3SLJ - chain A; structure by X-ray diffraction, 2.48 A resolution.

Chain A:
Molecule: Serine protease espP
Organism: Escherichia coli
Notes: fragment: Autotransporter protein espP translocator
Reference sequence: Q7BSW5 (ESPP_ECO57); residues 999-1300 here = UniProt positions 999-1300
Chain sequence (313 residues; numbered 988 to 1300; the number before each row is that of its first residue):
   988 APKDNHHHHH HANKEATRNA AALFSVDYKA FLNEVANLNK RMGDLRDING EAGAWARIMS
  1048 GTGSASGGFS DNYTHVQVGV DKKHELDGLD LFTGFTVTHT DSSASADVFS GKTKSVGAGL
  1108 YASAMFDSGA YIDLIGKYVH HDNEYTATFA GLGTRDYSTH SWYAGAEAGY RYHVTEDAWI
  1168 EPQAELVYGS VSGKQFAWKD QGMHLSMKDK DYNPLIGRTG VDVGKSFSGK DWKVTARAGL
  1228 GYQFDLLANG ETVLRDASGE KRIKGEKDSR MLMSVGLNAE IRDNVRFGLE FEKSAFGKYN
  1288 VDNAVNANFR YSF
Disordered / not traced: 988-995
Differences from the reference sequence: expression tag (988-998); engineered mutation Ala1023 (Asn in Q7BSW5)
What the authors report for this chain:
  - mutagenesis - N1023A, R1028A, D1120A: abolished catalytic activity (citing earlier work)
  - conformationally variable residues (side-chain flip): Tyr1150
  - mutagenesis - Y1150F: unchanged catalytic activity
  - mutagenesis - K1027A, R1044A, K1124A, Y1150A, E1154A, E1172A: decreased catalytic activity
  - contacts within the chain: Arg1028-Asp1120 (salt bridge), Leu1025-Glu1154 (hydrogen bond), Ala1023-Glu1172 (hydrogen bond)
  - mutagenesis - R1028A/D1120A, R1028D/D1120R: abolished catalytic activity
  - catalytic residues: Glu1172 (proposed by the authors, not directly observed)
  - catalytic residues: Asp1120 (from molecular simulation)
  - catalytic residues: Lys1027, Arg1028, Arg1044, His1062, Lys1124, Glu1154

Overview:
The paper reports catalytic residues Glu1172, Asp1120 and Lys1027 among others; K1027A, R1044A and K1124A,
among others, reduce catalytic activity; 12 substitutions were tested in all.
Chain A is Serine protease espP (Escherichia coli); the structure, Pre-cleavage Structure of the
Autotransporter EspP - N1023A mutant, was determined by X-ray diffraction (same publication as 3SLO and 3SLT).
